Entry 8R4H (X-ray diffraction, 2.94 A resolution); this record covers chain A.

[Chain A]
Protein: Copper efflux oxidase, Multicopper oxidase
Source organism: Hafnia alvei
UniProt: chimeric construct of A0A377PPH3, A0A097R5T5: residues 30-358 from A0A377PPH3 (A0A377PPH3_HAFAL) positions 29-357 (UniProt number = residue number - 1); residues 431-541 from A0A097R5T5 positions 430-540 (UniProt number = residue number - 1)
Amino-acid sequence (452 residues; row label = number of the first residue in the row; note: 72 numbers in that range are skipped by the numbering (no residue carries them; nothing is unmodelled there); a row labelled like 358A-358B holds insertion residues (358A, then the next letters in order)):
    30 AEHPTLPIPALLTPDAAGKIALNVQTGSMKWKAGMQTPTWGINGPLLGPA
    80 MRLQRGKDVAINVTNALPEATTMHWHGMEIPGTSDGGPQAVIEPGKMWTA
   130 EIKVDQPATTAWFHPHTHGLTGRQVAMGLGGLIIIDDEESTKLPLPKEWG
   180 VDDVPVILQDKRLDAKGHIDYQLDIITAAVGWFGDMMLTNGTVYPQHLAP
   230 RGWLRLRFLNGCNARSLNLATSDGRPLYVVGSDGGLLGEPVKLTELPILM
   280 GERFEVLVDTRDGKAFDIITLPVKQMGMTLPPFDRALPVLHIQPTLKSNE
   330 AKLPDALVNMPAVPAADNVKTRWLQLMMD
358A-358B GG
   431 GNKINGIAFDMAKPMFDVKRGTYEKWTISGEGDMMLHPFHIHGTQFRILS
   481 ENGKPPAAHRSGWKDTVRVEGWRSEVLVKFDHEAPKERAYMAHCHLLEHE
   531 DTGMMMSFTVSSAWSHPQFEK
Unresolved in the structure: 542-551
Sequence notes: linker (358A-358B); conflict Thr-474 (Ile473 in A0A097R5T5); expression tag (542-551)
Bound ions: Cu ion site 1: His-103, His-470; Cu ion site 2: His-105, His-143, His-525; Cu ion site 3: His-145, His-472, His-523; Cu ion site 4: His-467, Cys-524, His-529

[In short]
His-103 and His-470 coordinate Cu ion site 1. The Cu ion site 2 is built by His-105, His-143 and His-525.
Chain A is Copper efflux oxidase, Multicopper oxidase (Hafnia alvei); the structure, Crystal structure of the
copper efflux oxidase (CueO) from Hafnia alvei deleted of the Met-rich domain, was determined by X-ray
diffraction together with 8R4F from the same study.
